3IS4 - chains A and B; structure by X-ray diffraction, 2.10 A resolution.

[Chain A (and B)]
Name: Pyruvate kinase
Source organism: Leishmania mexicana
Notes: EC 2.7.1.40; chain B of this document is another copy of the same molecule, construct and numbering; everything in this record applies to it too
UniProtKB: Q27686 (KPYK_LEIME); residues 0-498 here correspond to UniProt positions 1-499 (UniProt number = residue number + 1)
Amino-acid sequence (499 residues; numbered 0 to 498; the number before each row is that of its first residue; numbering starts at 0):
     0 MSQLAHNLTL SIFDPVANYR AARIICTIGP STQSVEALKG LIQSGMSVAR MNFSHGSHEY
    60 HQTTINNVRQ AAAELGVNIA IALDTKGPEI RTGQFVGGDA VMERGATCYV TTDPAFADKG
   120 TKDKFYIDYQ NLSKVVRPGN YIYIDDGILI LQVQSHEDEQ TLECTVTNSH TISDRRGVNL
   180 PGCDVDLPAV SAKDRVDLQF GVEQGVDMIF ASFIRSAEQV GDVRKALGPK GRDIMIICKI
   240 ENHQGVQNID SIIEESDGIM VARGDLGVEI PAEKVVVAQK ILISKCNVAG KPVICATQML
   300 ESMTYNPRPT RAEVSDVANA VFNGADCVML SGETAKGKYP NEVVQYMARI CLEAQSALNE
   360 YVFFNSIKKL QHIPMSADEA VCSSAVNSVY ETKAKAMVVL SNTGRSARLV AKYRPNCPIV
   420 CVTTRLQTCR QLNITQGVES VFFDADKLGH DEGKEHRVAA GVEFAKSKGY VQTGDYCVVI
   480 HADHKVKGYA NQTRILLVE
Unresolved in the structure: 0, 482-487
Small-molecule neighbours: pyrene-1,3,6,8-tetrasulfonic acid (PTK): Pro187, Ala191, Arg194, Asp221, Lys224
Swiss-Prot annotation at these positions:
  - binding site (substrate): Arg49, Gly263, Asp264, Thr296
  - binding site (ATP): Asn51 to His54, Arg90
  - binding site (K(+)): Asn51, Ser53, Asp83, Thr84
  - binding site (Mg(2+)): Glu240, Asp264
  - site: Lys238 (Transition state stabilizer)

[Interface between chain A and chain B]
Pairs across the interface - 74 pairs, chain A then chain B:
  Leu3(A) - Ser283(B)
  Leu3(A) - Val287(B)  hydrophobic
  Leu3(A) - Phe362(B)  hydrophobic
  Asn6(A) - Lys279(B)
  Asn6(A) - Ile280(B)
  Asn6(A) - Ser283(B)  hydrogen bond
  Leu7(A) - Ser283(B)
  Leu7(A) - Lys284(B)  hydrogen bond (backbone-side chain)
  Leu7(A) - Val287(B)  hydrophobic
  Leu7(A) - Leu369(B)  hydrophobic
  Leu9(A) - Ile280(B)  hydrophobic
  Ile11(A) - Ile269(B)  hydrophobic
  Ile11(A) - Lys273(B)  hydrogen bond (backbone-side chain)
  Ile11(A) - Val276(B)  hydrophobic
  Ile11(A) - Ala277(B)
  Ile11(A) - Ile280(B)  hydrophobic
  Phe12(A) - His242(B)
  Phe12(A) - Gln246(B)
  His242(A) - Phe12(B)
  Gln246(A) - Phe12(B)
  Arg262(A) - Arg310(B)
  Ala271(A) - Val313(B)
  Ala271(A) - Tyr345(B)
  Glu272(A) - Val313(B)
  Glu272(A) - Tyr345(B)  hydrogen bond
  Glu272(A) - Arg348(B)
  Glu272(A) - Glu352(B)
  Lys273(A) - Ile11(B)  hydrogen bond (side chain-backbone)
  Lys273(A) - Glu352(B)  salt bridge
  Val275(A) - Arg310(B)
  Val275(A) - Ser314(B)
  Val275(A) - Ala317(B)  hydrophobic
  Val276(A) - Ile11(B)  hydrophobic
  Val276(A) - Glu352(B)
  Val276(A) - Ala356(B)  hydrophobic
  Ala277(A) - Ile11(B)
  Lys279(A) - Asn6(B)
  Lys279(A) - Phe321(B)
  Ile280(A) - Asn6(B)
  Ile280(A) - Leu9(B)  hydrophobic
  Ser283(A) - Leu3(B)
  Ser283(A) - Asn6(B)  hydrogen bond
  Ser283(A) - Leu7(B)
  Lys284(A) - Leu7(B)  hydrogen bond (side chain-backbone)
  Val287(A) - Leu3(B)  hydrophobic
  Val287(A) - Leu7(B)  hydrophobic
  Gln297(A) - Arg310(B)
  Arg310(A) - Arg262(B)
  Arg310(A) - Val275(B)
  Arg310(A) - Gln297(B)
  Arg310(A) - Asp315(B)  salt bridge
  Ala311(A) - Ala311(B)
  Ala311(A) - Glu312(B)
  Val313(A) - Ala271(B)
  Val313(A) - Glu272(B)
  Ser314(A) - Val275(B)
  Ser314(A) - Asp315(B)
  Asp315(A) - Arg310(B)  salt bridge
  Asp315(A) - Ser314(B)
  Ala317(A) - Val275(B)  hydrophobic
  Asn318(A) - Asn318(B)
  Phe321(A) - Lys279(B)
  Tyr345(A) - Ala271(B)
  Tyr345(A) - Glu272(B)  hydrogen bond
  Arg348(A) - Glu272(B)
  Glu352(A) - Glu272(B)
  Glu352(A) - Lys273(B)  salt bridge
  Glu352(A) - Val276(B)
  Ala356(A) - Val276(B)  hydrophobic
  Phe362(A) - Leu3(B)  hydrophobic
  Ser365(A) - Ser1(B)
  Ser365(A) - Leu3(B)
  Ile366(A) - Leu3(B)  hydrophobic
  Leu369(A) - Leu7(B)  hydrophobic
Also at the interface, not in a pair above, chain A (46 interface residues in all): Ser1, Gln2, Ala4, Ser10, Asp13, Val245, Ile269, Glu312, Ile349
Also at the interface, not in a pair above, chain B (47 interface residues in all): Gln2, Ala4, Ser10, Asp13, Val245, Gln278, Ile349, Ser365, Ile366

[Summary]
46 residues of chain A face 47 of chain B across their interface; the contacts include 8 hydrogen bonds and 4
salt bridges. Polar contacts include Lys273(A)-Glu352(B), Arg310(A)-Asp315(B) and Asn6(A)-Ser283(B). Chain A
binds pyrene-1,3,6,8-tetrasulfonic acid.
Chain A and chain B are both Pyruvate kinase (Leishmania mexicana); the structure, Crystal structure of
Leishmania mexicana pyruvate kinase (LmPYK)in complex with 1,3,6,8-pyrenetetrasulfonic acid, was determined by
X-ray diffraction together with 3KTX from the same study.
